Entry 7RLZ (X-ray diffraction, 2.27 A resolution); this record covers chains B and A of the 3 polymer chains in the assembly.

Chain B:
Name: 2F2 Fab light chain
From: Mus musculus
Notes: antibody fragment or engineered binder
Sequence (221 residues; row label = number of the first residue in the row; a row labelled like 27A-27E holds insertion residues (27A, then the next letters in order); numbers below 1 keep their minus sign (Asn-1 is residue -1)):
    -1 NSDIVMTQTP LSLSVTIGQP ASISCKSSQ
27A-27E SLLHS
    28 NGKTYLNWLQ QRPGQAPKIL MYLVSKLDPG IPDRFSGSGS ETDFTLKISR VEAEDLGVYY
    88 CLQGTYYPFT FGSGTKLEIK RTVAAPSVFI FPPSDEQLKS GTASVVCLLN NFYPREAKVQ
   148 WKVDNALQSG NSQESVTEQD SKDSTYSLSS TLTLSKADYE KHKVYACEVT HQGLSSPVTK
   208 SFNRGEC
Disordered / not traced: -1 to 0, 214
Disulfide bonds: Cys23-Cys88, Cys134-Cys194

Chain A:
Name: 2F2 Fab heavy chain
From: Mus musculus
Notes: antibody fragment or engineered binder
Sequence (224 residues; row label = number of the first residue in the row; a row labelled like 82A-82C holds insertion residues (82A, then the next letters in order)):
     1 NSQLQQSGPE LVKPGASVKI SCKASGYSFT GYYMHWVKQS HVKSLEWIGR ID
   52A P
    53 YDGATSYNQN FKDKASLTVD KSSTTGFMEL
82A-82C HSL
    83 TSEDSAVYYC AREGHWDG
100A-100D DWYF
   101 DVWGAGTTVT VSSASTKGPS VFPLAPSSKS TSGGTAALGC LVKDYFPEPV TVSWNSGALT
   161 SGVHTFPAVL QSSGLYSLSS VVTVPSSSLG TQTYICNVNH KPSNTKVDKK VEPKSC
Disordered / not traced: 1-2, 216
Disulfide bonds: Cys22-Cys92, Cys140-Cys196

Interface between chain B and chain A:
Contacting residue pairs - 88 pairs, chain B then chain A:
  Leu9(B) with Lys43(A)
  Lys30(B) with Asp100A(A), salt bridge
  Leu36(B) with Trp103(A), hydrophobic
  Gln38(B) with Gln39(A), hydrogen bond; Tyr91(A), hydrogen bond
  Gln42(B) with Tyr91(A)
  Ala43(B) with Tyr91(A), hydrophobic; Trp103(A), hydrophobic; Gly104(A)
  Pro44(B) with Trp103(A), hydrogen bond (backbone-side chain)
  Ile46(B) with Tyr100C(A), hydrophobic; Phe100D(A)
  Tyr49(B) with Trp98(A); Asp100A(A); Tyr100C(A), hydrophobic
  Leu50(B) with Asp100A(A)
  Lys53(B) with Asp99(A), salt bridge; Asp100A(A), salt bridge
  Asp55(B) with Tyr100C(A), hydrogen bond
  Pro56(B) with Trp98(A); Tyr100C(A)
  Val85(B) with Val42(A), hydrophobic
  Tyr87(B) with Gln39(A); Val42(A), hydrogen bond (side chain-backbone); Lys43(A); Leu45(A), hydrophobic
  Leu89(B) with Phe100D(A), hydrophobic
  Tyr94(B) with Trp47(A), hydrophobic; Tyr59(A), hydrogen bond (side chain-backbone); Gln61(A)
  Pro95(B) with Trp47(A), hydrophobic; Asn60(A)
  Phe96(B) with Trp47(A), hydrophobic
  Phe98(B) with Leu45(A); Trp47(A)
  Ser100(B) with Lys43(A)
  Gly101(B) with Lys43(A), hydrogen bond (backbone-side chain)
  Ser114(B) with Ser132(A)
  Phe116(B) with Lys129(A); Ser130(A); Ser132(A); Ala137(A), hydrophobic
  Ile117(B) with Lys129(A), hydrogen bond (backbone-backbone); Ser130(A)
  Phe118(B) with Leu124(A); Ala125(A); Ser130(A); Ala137(A); Leu138(A), hydrophobic
  Pro119(B) with Lys214(A)
  Pro120(B) with Lys214(A), hydrogen bond (backbone-side chain)
  Ser121(B) with Phe122(A); Pro123(A); Lys214(A)
  Glu123(B) with Val121(A); Phe122(A); Pro123(A); Lys209(A), salt bridge
  Gln124(B) with Phe122(A); Lys143(A)
  Ser131(B) with Leu141(A); Lys143(A)
  Val133(B) with Leu124(A), hydrophobic
  Leu135(B) with Phe166(A), hydrophobic; Val181(A), hydrophobic
  Asn137(B) with His164(A), hydrogen bond; Thr183(A)
  Asn138(B) with His164(A)
  Gln160(B) with Val169(A); Leu170(A), hydrogen bond (side chain-backbone); Gln171(A)
  Glu161(B) with Val169(A)
  Ser162(B) with Phe166(A); Pro167(A), hydrogen bond (side chain-backbone); Val169(A)
  Val163(B) with Pro167(A)
  Thr164(B) with Phe166(A); Pro167(A)
  Asp167(B) with His164(A), salt bridge
  Ser174(B) with His164(A); Phe166(A)
  Leu175(B) with Phe166(A)
  Ser176(B) with Phe166(A)
  Thr180(B) with Lys143(A)
  Lys207(B) with Lys129(A); Thr131(A)
  Ser208(B) with Lys129(A), hydrogen bond (backbone-side chain)
  Phe209(B) with Lys129(A)
Interface residues without a listed pair, chain B (53 interface residues in all): Asn34, Asp122, Ser127, Glu213
Interface residues without a listed pair, chain A (47 interface residues in all): His35, Val37, Ser44, Glu46, Ser58, Glu95, Gly100, Ser128

Overview:
The interface between chain B and chain A involves 53 residues on one side and 47 on the other; the contacts
include 13 hydrogen bonds and 5 salt bridges. Among the polar pairs are Lys30(B)-Asp100A(A), Lys53(B)-Asp99(A)
and Lys53(B)-Asp100A(A).
Here chain B is 2F2 Fab light chain and chain A is 2F2 Fab heavy chain, both from Mus musculus. Entry 7RLZ
(Antibody 2F2 in complex with P. vivax CSP peptide GDRAAGQPAGNGAGGQAA) was determined by X-ray diffraction,
deposited together with 7RLV, 7RLW, 7RLX and 7RLY.
